4JI1 - chains A and P of the 21 polymer chains in the assembly; structure by X-ray diffraction, 3.14 A resolution.

Chain A:
Molecule: 16S rRNA
From: Thermus thermophilus
Sequence (1522 nucleotides; numbered 0 to 1544 plus 19 insertion-coded residues; 42 numbers in that range are skipped by the numbering (no residue carries them; nothing is unmodelled there); the number before each row is that of its first residue; a row labelled like 190A-190L holds insertion residues (190A, then the next letters in order); numbering starts at 0):
     0 UUUGUUGGAG AGUUUGAUCC UGGCUCAGGG UGAACGCUGG CGGCGUGCCU AAGACAUGCA
    60 AGUCGUGCGG G
    73 CCGCGGGGUU UU
    88 ACUCCG
    95 UGGUC
   101 AGCGGCGGAC GGGUGAGUAA CGCGUGGGU
  129A G
   130 ACCUACCCGG AAGAGGGGGA CAACCCGGGG AAACUCGGGC UAAUCCCCCA UGUGGACCCG
   190 C
190A-190L CCCUUGGGGUGU
   191 GUCCAAAGGG CUUU
   216 GCCCGCUUCC GGAUGGGCCC GCGUCCCAUC AGCUAGUUGG UGGGGUAAUG GCCCACCAAG
   276 GCGACGACGG GUAGCCGGUC UGAGAGGAUG GCCGGCCACA GGGGCACUGA GACACGGGCC
   336 CCACUCCUAC GGGAGGCAGC AGUUAGGAAU CUUCCGCAAU GGGCGCAAGC CUGACGGAGC
   396 GACGCCGCUU GGAGGAAGAA GCCCUUCGGG GUGUAAACUC CUGAA
   442 CCCGGGACGA AACCCCCGAC GA
   474 GGGGACUGAC GGUACCGGG
   494 GUAAUAGCGC CGGCCAACUC CGUGCCAGCA GCCGCGGUAA UACGGAGGGC GCGAGCGUUA
   554 CCCGGAUUCA CUGGGCGUAA AGGGCGUGUA GGCGGCCUGG GGCGUCCCAU GUGAAAGACC
   614 ACGGCUCAAC CGUGGGGGAG CGUGGGAUAC GCUCAGGCUA GACGGUGGGA GAGGGUGGUG
   674 GAAUUCCCGG AGUAGCGGUG AAAUGCGCAG AUACCGGGAG GAACGCCGAU GGCGAAGGCA
   734 GCCACCUGGU CCACCCGUGA CGCUGAGGCG CGAAAGCGUG GGGAGCAAAC CGGAUUAGAU
   794 ACCCGGGUAG UCCACGCCCU AAACGAUGCG CGCUAGGUCU CUGGGUCU
   848 CCUGGGGGCC GAAGCUAACG CGUUAAGCGC GCCGCCUGGG GAGUACGGCC GCAAGGCUGA
   908 AACUCAAAGG AAUUGACGGG GGCCCGCACA AGCGGUGGAG CAUGUGGUUU AAUUCGAAGX
   968 AACGCGAAGA ACCUUACCAG GCCUUGACAU GCUAGG
 1003A G
  1004 AACCCGGGUG AAAGCCUGGG GUGCCCC
1030A-1030D GCGA
  1031 GGGGAGCCCU AGCACAGGUG CUGCAUGGCC GUCGUCAGCU CGUGCCGUGA GGUGUUGGGU
  1091 UAAGUCCCGC AACGAGCGCA ACCCCCGCCG UUAGUUGCCA GCGGUUCGGC CGGGCACUCU
  1151 AACGGGACUG CCCGCGAAA
  1171 GCGGGAGGAA GGAGGGGACG ACGUCUGGUC AGCAUGGCCC UUACGGCCUG GGCGACACAC
  1231 GUGCUACAAU GCCCACUACA AAGCGAUGCC ACCCGGCAAC GGGGAGCUAA UCGCAAAAAG
  1291 GUGGGCCCAG UUCGGAUUGG GGUCUGCAAC CCGACCCCAU GAAGCCGGAA UCGCUAGUAA
  1351 UCGCGGAUCA G
 1361A C
  1362 CAUGCCGCGG UGAAUACGUU CCCGGGCCUU GUACACACXG CCXGUXACGC CAUGGGAGCG
  1422 GGCUCUACCC GAAGUCGCCG GG
  1446 AGCCUACGGG
  1459 CAGGCGCCGA GGGUAGGGCC CGUGACUGGG GCGAAGUCGU AACAAGGUAG CUGUACCGGA
  1519 AGGUGCGGCU GGAUCCACUC CUUUCU
Disordered / not traced: 0-4, 1534-1538
Modified positions: PSU (pseudouridine-5'-monophosphate) at position 516, 7MG (7N-methyl-8-hydroguanosine-5'-monophosphate) at position 527, M2G (N2-dimethylguanosine-5'-monophosphate) at position 966, 5MC (5-methylcytidine-5'-monophosphate) at position 967, 2MG (2N-methylguanosine-5'-monophosphate) at position 1207, 5MC (5-methylcytidine-5'-monophosphate) at position 1400, 4OC (4n,o2'-methylcytidine-5'-monophosphate) at position 1402, 5MC (5-methylcytidine-5'-monophosphate) at position 1404, 5MC (5-methylcytidine-5'-monophosphate) at position 1407, UR3 (3-methyluridine-5'-monophoshate) at position 1498, MA6 (6N-dimethyladenosine-5'-monophoshate) at position 1518, MA6 (6N-dimethyladenosine-5'-monophoshate) at position 1519, PSU (pseudouridine-5'-monophosphate) at position 1540, PSU (pseudouridine-5'-monophosphate) at position 1541
Differences from the reference sequence: conflict C1534 (A2157 in M26923.1), A1535 (C2158 in M26923.1)
Metal / ion sites: Mg2+ site 1: G15, U920; Mg2+ site 2 near G21 (its only coordinating residue here); Mg2+ site 3: G46, G394; Mg2+ site 4 near A53 (its only coordinating residue here); Mg2+ site 5: C58, U387, G388; Mg2+ site 6: A59, U387; Mg2+ site 7 near U62 (its only coordinating residue here); Mg2+ site 8 near G107 (its only coordinating residue here); Mg2+ site 9 near A109 (its only coordinating residue here); Mg2+ site 10: C110, G377; Mg2+ site 11: G117, G289; Mg2+ site 12: C121, G124, U125, G236; 89 more Mg2+ sites not listed
Ligand contacts: streptomycin (SRY): U12, U13, U14, C526, 7MG_527, C912, A913, A914, A915, C1490, G1491
From the paper describing this entry:
  - mutagenesis - C1490U: increased growth

Chain P:
Protein: Ribosomal protein S16
From: Thermus thermophilus
UniProt: Q5SJH3 (RS16_THET8); residue numbers follow UniProt; this construct covers 1-88
Chain sequence (88 residues; each row starts with the number of its first residue):
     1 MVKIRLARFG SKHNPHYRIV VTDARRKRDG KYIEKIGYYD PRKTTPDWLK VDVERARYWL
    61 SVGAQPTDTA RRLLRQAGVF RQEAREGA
Disordered / not traced: 84-88

Interface between chain A and chain P:
Residue-residue contacts - 91 pairs, chain A then chain P:
  C43(A) with Ser11(P), phosphate contact; Lys12(P), phosphate contact; His13(P), phosphate contact
  G44(A) with Ser11(P), phosphate contact; Lys12(P), phosphate contact
  C110(A) with Arg25(P), hydrogen bond to the sugar
  G111(A) with Arg25(P), sugar contact
  G112(A) with Lys27(P), phosphate contact
  A134(A) with Met1(P), base contact; Arg25(P), base contact
  C135(A) with Met1(P), hydrogen bond to the base
  C136(A) with Met1(P), sugar contact; Gly63(P), hydrogen bond to the sugar; Gln65(P), hydrogen bond to the sugar
  C137(A) with Ser61(P), hydrogen bond to the sugar; Gly63(P), sugar contact
  G227(A) with Val62(P), hydrogen bond to the base
  A228(A) with Val2(P), sugar contact; Tyr58(P), sugar contact; Trp59(P), sugar contact; Val62(P), sugar contact
  U229(A) with Asp23(P), sugar contact; Ile33(P), sugar contact; Trp59(P), phosphate contact
  G230(A) with Asp23(P), sugar contact; Arg25(P), hydrogen bond to the sugar
  G309(A) with Lys27(P), phosphate contact; Asp29(P), sugar contact; Gly30(P), phosphate contact; Lys31(P), phosphate contact
  G310(A) with Arg26(P), salt bridge to the phosphate; Lys27(P), salt bridge to the phosphate; Gly30(P), phosphate contact; Lys31(P), hydrogen bond to the phosphate
  C311(A) with Arg26(P), salt bridge to the phosphate
  A374(A) with Tyr17(P), hydrogen bond to the sugar
  U375(A) with Leu6(P), hydrogen bond to the sugar; Tyr17(P), sugar contact; Arg28(P), hydrogen bond to the base; Thr69(P), hydrogen bond to the phosphate
  G376(A) with Arg5(P), hydrogen bond to the phosphate; Leu6(P), hydrogen bond to the phosphate; Arg28(P), sugar contact; Thr67(P), hydrogen bond to the phosphate
  G377(A) with Lys3(P), salt bridge to the phosphate; Arg5(P), salt bridge to the phosphate; Ala24(P), sugar contact
  C390(A) with Arg28(P), hydrogen bond to the phosphate
  G391(A) with Arg8(P), phosphate contact; Arg28(P), salt bridge to the phosphate
  G392(A) with Arg8(P), salt bridge to the phosphate; Lys12(P), phosphate contact; His13(P), salt bridge to the phosphate
  A393(A) with Lys12(P), salt bridge to the phosphate; His13(P), salt bridge to the phosphate
  C449(A) with Arg42(P), base contact
  G450(A) with Pro15(P), sugar contact; Pro41(P), sugar contact; Arg42(P), sugar contact; Lys43(P), salt bridge to the phosphate
  A452(A) with Tyr39(P), phosphate contact; Lys43(P), salt bridge to the phosphate; Arg72(P), hydrogen bond to the base
  A453(A) with Asp68(P), hydrogen bond to the sugar; Arg72(P), sugar contact
  G462(A) with Gln82(P), hydrogen bond to the base
  A463(A) with Arg75(P), salt bridge to the phosphate; Phe80(P), sugar contact; Arg81(P), hydrogen bond to the phosphate; Gln82(P), hydrogen bond to the sugar
  G474(A) with Arg75(P), salt bridge to the phosphate; Arg81(P), hydrogen bond to the phosphate
  G475(A) with Arg81(P), salt bridge to the phosphate
  A608(A) with Arg18(P), hydrogen bond to the phosphate
  A609(A) with Arg18(P), salt bridge to the phosphate
  G616(A) with Thr45(P), sugar contact
  G617(A) with Asn14(P), base contact; Thr44(P), sugar contact
  C623(A) with Ser11(P), hydrogen bond to the sugar
  C624(A) with Phe9(P), phosphate contact; Gly10(P), phosphate contact; Ser11(P), sugar contact; Asn14(P), hydrogen bond to the sugar; His16(P), sugar contact
  G625(A) with Phe9(P), phosphate contact; Gly10(P), phosphate contact; His16(P), sugar contact
  U626(A) with Arg18(P), salt bridge to the phosphate; Lys35(P), phosphate contact; Tyr38(P), phosphate contact
  G627(A) with Lys35(P), salt bridge to the phosphate
Also at the interface, not in a pair above, chain A (47 interface residues in all): G231, G378, A451, C454, C483, A607
Also at the interface, not in a pair above, chain P (51 interface residues in all): Ala7, Tyr32, Glu83

Summary:
47 residues of chain A face 51 of chain P across their interface, with 25 hydrogen bonds and 18 salt bridges.
Among the polar pairs are C135(A)-Met1(P), G227(A)-Val62(P) and U375(A)-Arg28(P). Bound to chain A:
streptomycin. The Mg2+ site 1 is built by G15(A) and U920(A). From the paper: C1490U of chain A increases
growth.
Here chain A is 16S rRNA and chain P is Ribosomal protein S16, both from Thermus thermophilus. Entry 4JI1
(Crystal Structure of 30S ribosomal subunit from Thermus thermophilus) was determined by X-ray diffraction
together with 4JI0, 4JI2, 4JI3, 4JI4, 4JI5, 4JI6, 4JI7 and 4JI8 from the same study.
